2NVQ - chains A and H of the 13 polymer chains in the assembly; structure by X-ray diffraction, 2.90 A resolution.

Chain A:
Molecule: DNA-directed RNA polymerase II largest subunit
From: Saccharomyces cerevisiae
Notes: EC 2.7.7.6
UniProt: P04050 (RPB1_YEAST); residues 1-1733 here = UniProt positions 1-1733
Amino-acid sequence (1733 residues; numbered 1 to 1733; the number before each row is that of its first residue):
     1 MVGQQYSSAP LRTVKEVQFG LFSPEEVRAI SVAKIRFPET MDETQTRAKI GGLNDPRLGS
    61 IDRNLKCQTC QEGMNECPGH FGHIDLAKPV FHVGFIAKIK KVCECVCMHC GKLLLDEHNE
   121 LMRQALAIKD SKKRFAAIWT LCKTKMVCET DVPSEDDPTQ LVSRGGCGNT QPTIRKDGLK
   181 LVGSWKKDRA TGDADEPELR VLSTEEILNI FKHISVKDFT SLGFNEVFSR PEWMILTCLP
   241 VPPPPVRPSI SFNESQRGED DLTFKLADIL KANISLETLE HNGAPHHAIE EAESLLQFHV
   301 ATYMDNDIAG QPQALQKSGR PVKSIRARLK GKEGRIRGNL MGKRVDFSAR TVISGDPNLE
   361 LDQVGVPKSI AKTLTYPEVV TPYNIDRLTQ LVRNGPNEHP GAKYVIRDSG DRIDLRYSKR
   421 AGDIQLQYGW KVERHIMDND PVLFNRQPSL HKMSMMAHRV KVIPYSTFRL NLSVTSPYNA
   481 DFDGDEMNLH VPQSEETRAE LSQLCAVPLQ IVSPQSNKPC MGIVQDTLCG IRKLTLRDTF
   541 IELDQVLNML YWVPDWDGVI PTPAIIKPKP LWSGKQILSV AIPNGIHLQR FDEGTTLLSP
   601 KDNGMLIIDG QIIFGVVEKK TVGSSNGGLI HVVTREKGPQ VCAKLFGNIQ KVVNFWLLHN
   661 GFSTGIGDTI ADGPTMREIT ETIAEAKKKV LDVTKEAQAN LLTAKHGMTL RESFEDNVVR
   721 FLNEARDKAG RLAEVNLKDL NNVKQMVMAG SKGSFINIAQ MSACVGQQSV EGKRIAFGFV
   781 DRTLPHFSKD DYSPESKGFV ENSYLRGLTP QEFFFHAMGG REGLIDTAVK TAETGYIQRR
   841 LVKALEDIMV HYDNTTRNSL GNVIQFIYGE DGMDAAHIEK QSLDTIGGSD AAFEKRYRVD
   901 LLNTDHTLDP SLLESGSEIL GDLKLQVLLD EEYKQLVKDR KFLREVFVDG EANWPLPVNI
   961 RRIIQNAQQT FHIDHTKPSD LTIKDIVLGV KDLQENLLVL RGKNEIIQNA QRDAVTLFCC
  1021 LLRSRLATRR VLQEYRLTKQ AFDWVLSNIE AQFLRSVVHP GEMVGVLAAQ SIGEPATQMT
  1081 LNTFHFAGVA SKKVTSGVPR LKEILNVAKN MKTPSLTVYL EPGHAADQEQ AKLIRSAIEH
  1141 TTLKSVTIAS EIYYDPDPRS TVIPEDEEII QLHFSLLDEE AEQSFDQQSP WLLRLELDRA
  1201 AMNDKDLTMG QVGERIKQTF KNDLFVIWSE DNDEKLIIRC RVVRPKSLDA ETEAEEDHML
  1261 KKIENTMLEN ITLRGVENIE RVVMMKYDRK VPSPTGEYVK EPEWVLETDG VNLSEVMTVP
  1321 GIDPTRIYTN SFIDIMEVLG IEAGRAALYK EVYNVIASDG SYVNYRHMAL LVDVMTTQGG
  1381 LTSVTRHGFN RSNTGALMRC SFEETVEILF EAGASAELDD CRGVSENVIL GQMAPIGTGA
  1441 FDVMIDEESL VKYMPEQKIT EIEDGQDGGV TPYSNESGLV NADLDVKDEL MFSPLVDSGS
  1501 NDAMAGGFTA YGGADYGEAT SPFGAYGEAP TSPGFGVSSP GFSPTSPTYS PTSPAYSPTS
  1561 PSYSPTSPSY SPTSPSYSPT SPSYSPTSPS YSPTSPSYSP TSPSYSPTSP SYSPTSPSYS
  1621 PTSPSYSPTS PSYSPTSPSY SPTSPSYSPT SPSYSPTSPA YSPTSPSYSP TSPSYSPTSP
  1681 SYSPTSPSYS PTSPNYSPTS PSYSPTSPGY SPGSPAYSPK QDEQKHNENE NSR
Disordered / not traced: 1-2, 155-160, 187-198, 1177-1186, 1244-1253, 1446-1733
Bound ions: Zn2+ site 1: C67, C70, C77, H80; Zn2+ site 2: C107, C110, C148, C167; Mg2+: D483, D485
Residues lining bound ligands: deoxyuridine-5'-triphosphate (DUT): R446, D481, D483, D485, K752
Curated features (UniProtKB/Swiss-Prot):
  - region: P248 to D260 (Lid loop), N306 to K323 (Rudder loop), P810 to E822 (Bridging helix)
  - binding site (Zn(2+)): C67, C70, C77, H80, C107, C110, C148, C167
  - binding site (Mg(2+)): D481, D483, D485
  - modified residue: T1471 (Phosphothreonine)
  - cross-link (Glycyl lysine isopeptide (Lys-Gly)): K695 (interchain with G-Cter in ubiquitin), K1246 (interchain with G-Cter in ubiquitin), K1350 (interchain with G-Cter in ubiquitin)
Reported in the primary citation:
  - catalytic residues: H1085 (proposed by the authors, not directly observed)
  - mutagenesis - R446A: abolished growth

Chain H:
Molecule: DNA-directed RNA polymerases I, II, and III 14.5 kDa polypeptide
From: Saccharomyces cerevisiae
Notes: EC 2.7.7.6
UniProt: P20436 (RPB8_YEAST); residue numbers follow UniProt; this construct covers 1-146
Amino-acid sequence (146 residues; numbered 1 to 146; the number before each row is that of its first residue):
     1 MSNTLFDDIF QVSEVDPGRY NKVCRIEAAS TTQDQCKLTL DINVELFPVA AQDSLTVTIA
    61 SSLNLEDTPA NDSSATRSWR PPQAGDRSLA DDYDYVMYGT AYKFEEVSKD LIAVYYSFGG
   121 LLMRLEGNYR NLNNLKQENA YLLIRR
Disordered / not traced: 1, 64-75
Curated features (UniProtKB/Swiss-Prot):
  - region: D16 to T39 (Non-specific ssDNA binding)
  - modified residue: S2 (N-acetylserine), T68 (Phosphothreonine)

Chain A / chain H interface:
Residue-residue contacts - 58 pairs, chain A then chain H:
  R537(A) - Y20(H)
  R537(A) - V23(H)
  R537(A) - R25(H)
  R537(A) - D41(H)  salt bridge
  R537(A) - G120(H)
  R537(A) - L121(H)
  R537(A) - L122(H)
  D538(A) - Y20(H)
  D538(A) - N21(H)  hydrogen bond (side chain-backbone)
  D538(A) - K22(H)  hydrogen bond (side chain-backbone)
  D538(A) - V23(H)  hydrogen bond (side chain-backbone)
  F540(A) - V23(H)  hydrophobic
  F540(A) - N43(H)
  L543(A) - W79(H)  hydrophobic
  V559(A) - R77(H)
  I560(A) - S78(H)
  I560(A) - W79(H)  hydrogen bond (backbone-backbone)
  T562(A) - Y98(H)
  P563(A) - W79(H)
  P563(A) - Y98(H)
  A564(A) - M97(H)
  A564(A) - Y98(H)  hydrogen bond (backbone-backbone)
  A564(A) - F118(H)
  I565(A) - N43(H)
  I565(A) - L46(H)  hydrophobic
  I565(A) - V96(H)
  I566(A) - V96(H)  hydrogen bond (backbone-backbone)
  I566(A) - Y141(H)  hydrophobic
  K567(A) - D94(H)
  K567(A) - Y95(H)  hydrogen bond
  K567(A) - V96(H)  hydrogen bond (backbone-backbone)
  K567(A) - M97(H)
  P568(A) - L46(H)
  P568(A) - D94(H)
  P570(A) - W79(H)  hydrophobic
  L571(A) - L46(H)  hydrophobic
  W572(A) - W79(H)  hydrophobic
  S573(A) - G119(H)  hydrogen bond (side chain-backbone)
  K575(A) - G119(H)
  K575(A) - G120(H)
  L597(A) - Y102(H)  hydrogen bond (backbone-side chain)
  L598(A) - R25(H)  hydrogen bond (backbone-side chain)
  L598(A) - T39(H)
  L598(A) - Y102(H)
  L598(A) - Y115(H)  hydrophobic
  L598(A) - L122(H)
  S599(A) - R25(H)
  P600(A) - R25(H)
  D602(A) - Y20(H)
  L606(A) - Y102(H)  hydrophobic
  I608(A) - Y102(H)  hydrophobic
  I613(A) - Y102(H)  hydrophobic
  I613(A) - S117(H)  hydrogen bond (backbone-side chain)
  I613(A) - G120(H)
  F614(A) - Y102(H)
  F614(A) - L122(H)  hydrophobic
  D739(A) - R19(H)  salt bridge
  D974(A) - K136(H)
Other interface residues (no listed pair), chain A (34 interface residues in all): P561, K569, K601, L737, K738
Other interface residues (no listed pair), chain H (32 interface residues in all): K103, E105, M123, R124

Summary:
34 residues of chain A face 32 of chain H across their interface, with 12 hydrogen bonds and 2 salt bridges.
Polar contacts include R537(A)-D41(H), D739(A)-R19(H) and D538(A)-N21(H). Bound to chain A:
deoxyuridine-5'-triphosphate. The paper reports the catalytic residue H1085(A); R446A of chain A abolishes
growth.
Here chain A is DNA-directed RNA polymerase II largest subunit and chain H is DNA-directed RNA polymerases I,
II, and III 14.5 kDa polypeptide, both from Saccharomyces cerevisiae. Entry 2NVQ (RNA Polymerase II Elongation
Complex in 150 mM Mg+2 with 2'dUTP) was determined by X-ray diffraction, deposited together with 2E2H, 2E2I,
2E2J, 2NVT, 2NVX, 2NVY, 2NVZ and 2YU9.
